PDB entry 7NT6 | electron microscopy, 4.30 A resolution (low resolution: residue-level contacts below are approximate; hydrogen-bond / salt-bridge calls are withheld) | chains N and X of the 17 polymer chains in the assembly

Chain N:
Molecule: Nucleoprotein
Source organism: Nipah virus
UniProtKB: Q9IK92 (NCAP_NIPAV); numbering as in UniProt (aligned over 1-532)
Amino-acid sequence (554 residues; each row starts with the number of its first residue; numbers below 1 keep their minus sign (Met-21 is residue -21)):
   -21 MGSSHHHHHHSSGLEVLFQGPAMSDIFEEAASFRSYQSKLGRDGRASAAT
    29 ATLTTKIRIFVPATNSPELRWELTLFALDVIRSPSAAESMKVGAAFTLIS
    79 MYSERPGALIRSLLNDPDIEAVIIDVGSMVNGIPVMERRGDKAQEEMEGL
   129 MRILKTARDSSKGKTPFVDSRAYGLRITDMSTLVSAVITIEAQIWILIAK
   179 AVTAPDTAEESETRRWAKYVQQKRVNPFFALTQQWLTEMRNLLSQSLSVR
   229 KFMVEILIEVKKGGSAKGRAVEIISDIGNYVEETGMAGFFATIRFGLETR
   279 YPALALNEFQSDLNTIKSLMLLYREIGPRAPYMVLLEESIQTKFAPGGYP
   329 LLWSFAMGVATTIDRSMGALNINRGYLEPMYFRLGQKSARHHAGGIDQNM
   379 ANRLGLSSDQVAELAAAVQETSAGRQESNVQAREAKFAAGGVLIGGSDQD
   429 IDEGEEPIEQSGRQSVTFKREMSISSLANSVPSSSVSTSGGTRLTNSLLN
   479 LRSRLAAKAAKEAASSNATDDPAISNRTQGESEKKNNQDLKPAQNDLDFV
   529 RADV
Not modelled in the structure: -21 to 3, 117-121, 374-532
Differences from the reference sequence: initiating methionine (-21); expression tag (-20 to 0)

Chain X:
Molecule: 48-nt RNA strand
Source organism: Escherichia coli BL21(DE3)
Sequence (48 nucleotides; row label = number of the first residue in the row):
     1 UUUUUUUUUUUUUUUUUUUUUUUUUUUUUUUUUUUUUUUUUUUUUUUU

How chain N and chain X interact:
Residue-residue contacts (14; chain N residue first):
  Val180(N) - U38(X)
  Thr181(N) - U38(X)
  Thr181(N) - U39(X)
  Asn257(N) - U42(X)
  Tyr258(N) - U42(X)
  Gly263(N) - U38(X)
  Gly263(N) - U39(X)
  Ala265(N) - U39(X)
  Pro324(N) - U38(X)
  Ser344(N) - U40(X)
  Met345(N) - U40(X)
  Ala347(N) - U40(X)
  Leu348(N) - U40(X)
  Asn349(N) - U39(X)
Other interface residues (no listed pair), chain N (17 interface residues in all): Gln200, Met264, Ala323, Gly325, Asn351
Other interface residues (no listed pair), chain X (7 interface residues in all): U37, U41, U43

In short:
The interface between chain N and chain X involves 17 residues on one side and 7 on the other.
Chain N is Nucleoprotein (Nipah virus) and chain X is a 48-nt RNA strand (Escherichia coli BL21(DE3)); the
structure, CryoEM structure of the Nipah virus nucleocapsid spiral clam-shaped assembly, was determined by
electron microscopy together with 7NT5 from the same study.
